Entry 7MQS (electron microscopy, 4.40 A resolution (low resolution: residue-level contacts below are approximate; hydrogen-bond / salt-bridge calls are withheld)); this record covers chains E and F of the 8 polymer chains in the assembly.

[Chain E (and F)]
Molecule: Isoform Short of Insulin receptor
Organism: Homo sapiens
Notes: EC 2.7.10.1; fragment: Ectodomain; chain F of this document is another copy of the same molecule, construct and numbering; everything in this record applies to it too
UniProt: P06213-2 (INSR-2_HUMAN); residues 1-916 here correspond to UniProt positions 28-943 (UniProt number = residue number + 27)
Sequence (916 residues; row label = number of the first residue in the row):
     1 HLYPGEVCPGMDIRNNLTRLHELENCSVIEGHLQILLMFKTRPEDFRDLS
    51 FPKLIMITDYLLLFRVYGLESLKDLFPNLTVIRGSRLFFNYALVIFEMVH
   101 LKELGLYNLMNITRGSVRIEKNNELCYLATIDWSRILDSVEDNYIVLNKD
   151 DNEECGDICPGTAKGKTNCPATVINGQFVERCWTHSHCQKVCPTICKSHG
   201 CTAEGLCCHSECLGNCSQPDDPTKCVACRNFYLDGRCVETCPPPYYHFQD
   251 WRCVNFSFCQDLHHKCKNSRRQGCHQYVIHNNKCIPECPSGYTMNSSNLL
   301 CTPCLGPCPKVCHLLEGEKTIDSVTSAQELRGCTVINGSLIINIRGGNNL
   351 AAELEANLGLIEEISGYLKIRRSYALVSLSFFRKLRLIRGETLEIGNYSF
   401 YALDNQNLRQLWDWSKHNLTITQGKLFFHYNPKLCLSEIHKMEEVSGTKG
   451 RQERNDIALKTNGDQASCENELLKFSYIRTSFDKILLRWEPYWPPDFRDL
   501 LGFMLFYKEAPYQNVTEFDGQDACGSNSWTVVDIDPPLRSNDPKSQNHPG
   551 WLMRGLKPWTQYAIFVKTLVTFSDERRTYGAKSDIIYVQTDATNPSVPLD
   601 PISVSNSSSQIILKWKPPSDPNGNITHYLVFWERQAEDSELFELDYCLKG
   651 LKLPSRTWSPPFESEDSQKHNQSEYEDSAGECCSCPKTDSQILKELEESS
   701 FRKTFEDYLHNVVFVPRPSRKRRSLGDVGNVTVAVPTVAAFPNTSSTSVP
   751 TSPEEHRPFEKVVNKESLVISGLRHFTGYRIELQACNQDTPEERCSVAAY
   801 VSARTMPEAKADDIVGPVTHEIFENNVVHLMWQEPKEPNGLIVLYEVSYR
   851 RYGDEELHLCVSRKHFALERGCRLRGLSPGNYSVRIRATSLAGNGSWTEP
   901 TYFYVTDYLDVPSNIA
Not modelled in the structure: 1-4, 163-167, 173-176, 268-273, 516-530, 657-690, 718-753, 911-916 (chain F: 163-167, 271-273, 519-527, 657-695, 711-753, 911-916)
Disulfides: C8-C26, C126-C155, C159-C182, C169-C188, C192-C201, C196-C207, C208-C216, C212-C225, C228-C237, C241-C253, C259-C284, C266-C274, C288-C301, C304-C308, C312-C333, C435-C468, C647-C860, C786-C795

[Chain E / chain F interface]
Pairs across the interface - 66 pairs, chain E then chain F:
  Q34(E) - Y708(F)
  L36(E) - Y708(F)
  Y60(E) - Y708(F)
  F64(E) - F705(F)
  F88(E) - Y708(F)
  F89(E) - F701(F)
  Y91(E) - E697(F)
  F96(E) - F701(F)
  R118(E) - E697(F)
  R118(E) - E698(F)
  R118(E) - F701(F)
  E120(E) - F701(F)
  R345(E) - L569(F)
  R372(E) - L501(F)
  D404(E) - K460(F)
  D464(E) - Y430(F)
  R498(E) - K121(F)
  F572(E) - R372(F)
  S573(E) - R372(F)
  D574(E) - R345(F)
  D574(E) - R372(F)
  K649(E) - E846(F)
  K649(E) - R887(F)
  K649(E) - W897(F)
  K652(E) - K652(F)
  K694(E) - Y374(F)
  E697(E) - R345(F)
  E697(E) - G346(F)
  E697(E) - Y374(F)
  E698(E) - Y144(F)
  F701(E) - F89(F)
  F701(E) - Y91(F)
  F701(E) - R118(F)
  F701(E) - R345(F)
  F701(E) - N348(F)
  R702(E) - R118(F)
  R702(E) - E120(F)
  R702(E) - Y144(F)
  R702(E) - V146(F)
  T704(E) - R345(F)
  F705(E) - F89(F)
  F705(E) - V94(F)
  F705(E) - R118(F)
  Y708(E) - F89(F)
  Y708(E) - T325(F)
  L709(E) - L62(F)
  L709(E) - F88(F)
  L709(E) - F96(F)
  V712(E) - F88(F)
  V713(E) - R14(F)
  V713(E) - L36(F)
  F714(E) - L37(F)
  F714(E) - F64(F)
  Y849(E) - L857(F)
  E855(E) - R875(F)
  L857(E) - Y849(F)
  L857(E) - H858(F)
  L857(E) - L859(F)
  H858(E) - K649(F)
  H858(E) - H858(F)
  H858(E) - L859(F)
  H858(E) - C860(F)
  L859(E) - E856(F)
  L859(E) - L857(F)
  R875(E) - E855(F)
  S878(E) - G876(F)
Also at the interface, not in a pair above, chain E (51 interface residues in all): L62, Y430, L693, S700, E706, H710, E846, E856, L874, G876, N894, L909
Also at the interface, not in a pair above, chain F (51 interface residues in all): D322, D404, T704, R851, R873, S878, L909

[Summary]
Chain E and chain F each contribute 51 residues to their interface.
Chain E and chain F are both Isoform Short of Insulin receptor (Homo sapiens); the structure, The insulin
receptor ectodomain in complex with three venom hybrid insulin molecules - asymmetric conformation, was
determined by electron microscopy together with 7MQO and 7MQR from the same study.
